Entry 2E00 (X-ray diffraction, 2.00 A resolution); this record covers chain A.

== Chain A ==
Molecule: Cysteine proteinase 1
Organism: Saccharomyces cerevisiae
Notes: EC 3.4.22.40
UniProt: Q01532 (BLH1_YEAST); aligned to UniProt positions 1-453 over residues 1-453 (the alignment contains insertions or deletions, so no single offset holds)
Amino-acid sequence (457 residues; row label = number of the first residue in the row; numbers below 1 keep their minus sign (Phe-3 is residue -3)):
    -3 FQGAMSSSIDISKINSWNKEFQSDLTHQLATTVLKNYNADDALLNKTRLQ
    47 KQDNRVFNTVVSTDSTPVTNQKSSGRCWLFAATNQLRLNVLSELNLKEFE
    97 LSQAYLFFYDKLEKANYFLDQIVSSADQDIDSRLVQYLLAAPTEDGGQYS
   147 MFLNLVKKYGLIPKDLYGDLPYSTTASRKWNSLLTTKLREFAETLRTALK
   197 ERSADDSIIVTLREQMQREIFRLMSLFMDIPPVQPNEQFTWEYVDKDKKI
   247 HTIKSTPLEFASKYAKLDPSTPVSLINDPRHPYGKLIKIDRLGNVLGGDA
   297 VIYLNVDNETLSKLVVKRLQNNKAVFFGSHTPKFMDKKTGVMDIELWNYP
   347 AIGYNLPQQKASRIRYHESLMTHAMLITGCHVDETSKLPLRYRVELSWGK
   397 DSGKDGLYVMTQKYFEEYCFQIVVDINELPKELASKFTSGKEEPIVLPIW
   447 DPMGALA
Differences from the reference sequence: expression tag (-3 to 0); engineered mutation Leu392 (Asn in Q01532)
From the paper describing this entry:
  - conformationally variable residues (order/disorder transition, side-chain flip): Met367, His369, Leu452, Ala453
  - catalytic residues: Gln67, Cys73, His369 (citing earlier work)

== Summary ==
The paper reports catalytic residues Gln67, Cys73 and His369; conformational variability at Met367, His369 and
Leu452 among others.
Chain A is Cysteine proteinase 1 (Saccharomyces cerevisiae); the structure, Crystal structure of N392L mutant
of yeast bleomycin hydrolase, was determined by X-ray diffraction together with 2DZY, 2DZZ, 2E01, 2E02 and
2E03 from the same study.
